7OI0 - chains T and A of the 11 polymer chains in the assembly; structure by electron microscopy, 2.76 A resolution.

== Chain T ==
Protein: 30S ribosomal protein S20
Source organism: Escherichia coli BW25113
UniProtKB: A0A4S5B3X7 (A0A4S5B3X7_ECOLI); residues 1-86 here correspond to UniProt positions 2-87 (UniProt number = residue number + 1)
Amino-acid sequence (86 residues; row label = number of the first residue in the row):
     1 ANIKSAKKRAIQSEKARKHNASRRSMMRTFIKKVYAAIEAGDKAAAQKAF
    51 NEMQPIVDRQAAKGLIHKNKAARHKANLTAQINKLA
Unresolved in the structure: 1

== Chain A ==
Molecule: 16S rRNA
Source organism: Escherichia coli BW25113
Sequence (1542 nucleotides; each row starts with the number of its first residue):
     1 AAAUUGAAGAGUUUGAUCAUGGCUCAGAUUGAACGCUGGCGGCAGGCCUA
    51 ACACAUGCAAGUCGAACGGUAACAGGAAGAAGCUUGCUUCUUUGCUGACG
   101 AGUGGCGGACGGGUGAGUAAUGUCUGGGAAACUGCCUGAUGGAGGGGGAU
   151 AACUACUGGAAACGGUAGCUAAUACCGCAUAACGUCGCAAGACCAAAGAG
   201 GGGGACCUUCGGGCCUCUUGCCAUCGGAUGUGCCCAGAUGGGAUUAGCUA
   251 GUAGGUGGGGUAACGGCUCACCUAGGCGACGAUCCCUAGCUGGUCUGAGA
   301 GGAUGACCAGCCACACUGGAACUGAGACACGGUCCAGACUCCUACGGGAG
   351 GCAGCAGUGGGGAAUAUUGCACAAUGGGCGCAAGCCUGAUGCAGCCAUGC
   401 CGCGUGUAUGAAGAAGGCCUUCGGGUUGUAAAGUACUUUCAGCGGGGAGG
   451 AAGGGAGUAAAGUUAAUACCUUUGCUCAUUGACGUUACCCGCAGAAGAAG
   501 CACCGGCUAACUCCGUGCCAGCAGCCGCGGUAAUACGGAGGGUGCAAGCG
   551 UUAAUCGGAAUUACUGGGCGUAAAGCGCACGCAGGCGGUUUGUUAAGUCA
   601 GAUGUGAAAUCCCCGGGCUCAACCUGGGAACUGCAUCUGAUACUGGCAAG
   651 CUUGAGUCUCGUAGAGGGGGGUAGAAUUCCAGGUGUAGCGGUGAAAUGCG
   701 UAGAGAUCUGGAGGAAUACCGGUGGCGAAGGCGGCCCCCUGGACGAAGAC
   751 UGACGCUCAGGUGCGAAAGCGUGGGGAGCAAACAGGAUUAGAUACCCUGG
   801 UAGUCCACGCCGUAAACGAUGUCGACUUGGAGGUUGUGCCCUUGAGGCGU
   851 GGCUUCCGGAGCUAACGCGUUAAGUCGACCGCCUGGGGAGUACGGCCGCA
   901 AGGUUAAAACUCAAAUGAAUUGACGGGGGCCCGCACAAGCGGUGGAGCAU
   951 GUGGUUUAAUUCGAUGCAACGCGAAGAACCUUACCUGGUCUUGACAUCCA
  1001 CGGAAGUUUUCAGAGAUGAGAAUGUGCCUUCGGGAACCGUGAGACAGGUG
  1051 CUGCAUGGCUGUCGUCAGCUCGUGUUGUGAAAUGUUGGGUUAAGUCCCGC
  1101 AACGAGCGCAACCCUUAUCCUUUGUUGCCAGCGGUCCGGCCGGGAACUCA
  1151 AAGGAGACUGCCAGUGAUAAACUGGAGGAAGGUGGGGAUGACGUCAAGUC
  1201 AUCAUGGCCCUUACGACCAGGGCUACACACGUGCUACAAUGGCGCAUACA
  1251 AAGAGAAGCGACCUCGCGAGAGCAAGCGGACCUCAUAAAGUGCGUCGUAG
  1301 UCCGGAUUGGAGUCUGCAACUCGACUCCAUGAAGUCGGAAUCGCUAGUAA
  1351 UCGUGGAUCAGAAUGCCACGGUGAAUACGUUCCCGGGCCUUGUACACACC
  1401 GCCCGUCACACCAUGGGAGUGGGUUGCAAAAGAAGUAGGUAGCUUAACCU
  1451 UCGGGAGGGCGCUUACCACUUUGUGAUUCAUGACUGGGGUGAAGUCGUAA
  1501 CAAGGUAACCGUAGGGGAACCUGCGGUUGGAUCACCUCCUUA
Unresolved in the structure: 1-6, 930-1387, 1398-1500, 1531-1542

== How chain T and chain A interact ==
Pairs across the interface (68):
  Asn2(T) - G331(A)  phosphate contact
  Asn2(T) - G332(A)  phosphate contact
  Ile3(T) - A60(A)  sugar contact
  Ile3(T) - G61(A)  phosphate contact
  Ile3(T) - G331(A)  base contact
  Ile3(T) - G332(A)  hydrogen bond to the phosphate
  Lys4(T) - A101(A)  salt bridge to the phosphate
  Lys4(T) - G102(A)  salt bridge to the phosphate
  Ser5(T) - G61(A)  base contact
  Ser5(T) - G107(A)  hydrogen bond to the base
  Ala6(T) - G332(A)  phosphate contact
  Lys8(T) - G104(A)  salt bridge to the phosphate
  Arg9(T) - C106(A)  base contact
  Arg9(T) - G107(A)  hydrogen bond to the base
  Arg9(T) - G108(A)  hydrogen bond to the base
  Ile11(T) - U103(A)  phosphate contact
  Gln12(T) - G104(A)  phosphate contact
  Gln12(T) - G105(A)  phosphate contact
  Ser13(T) - U323(A)  sugar contact
  Ala16(T) - U323(A)  phosphate contact
  Arg17(T) - C322(A)  phosphate contact
  Arg17(T) - U323(A)  sugar contact
  His19(T) - C175(A)  hydrogen bond to the phosphate
  His19(T) - C176(A)  salt bridge to the phosphate
  Asn20(T) - U323(A)  hydrogen bond to the phosphate
  Asn20(T) - G324(A)  hydrogen bond to the phosphate
  Arg23(T) - C176(A)  sugar contact
  Arg24(T) - U323(A)  salt bridge to the phosphate
  Tyr35(T) - G259(A)  hydrogen bond to the phosphate
  Gln54(T) - A192(A)  hydrogen bond to the sugar
  Gln54(T) - C193(A)  sugar contact
  Pro55(T) - C193(A)  phosphate contact
  Pro55(T) - C194(A)  phosphate contact
  Asp58(T) - C193(A)  hydrogen bond to the sugar
  Asp58(T) - C194(A)  sugar contact
  Arg59(T) - G177(A)  phosphate contact
  Arg59(T) - C178(A)  salt bridge to the phosphate
  Arg59(T) - C194(A)  salt bridge to the phosphate
  Arg59(T) - A195(A)  salt bridge to the phosphate
  Ala62(T) - C194(A)  sugar contact
  Lys63(T) - C176(A)  phosphate contact
  Lys63(T) - G177(A)  salt bridge to the phosphate
  Lys63(T) - A196(A)  salt bridge to the phosphate
  His67(T) - C132(A)  hydrogen bond to the phosphate
  His67(T) - U133(A)  salt bridge to the phosphate
  His67(T) - A262(A)  sugar contact
  Lys68(T) - U224(A)  salt bridge to the phosphate
  Asn69(T) - A131(A)  phosphate contact
  Asn69(T) - C132(A)  hydrogen bond to the phosphate
  Asn69(T) - A262(A)  hydrogen bond to the sugar
  Asn69(T) - A263(A)  phosphate contact
  Lys70(T) - U261(A)  salt bridge to the phosphate
  Ala72(T) - U185(A)  phosphate contact
  Ala72(T) - C186(A)  sugar contact
  Arg73(T) - U261(A)  salt bridge to the phosphate
  Arg73(T) - A262(A)  salt bridge to the phosphate
  Arg73(T) - A263(A)  salt bridge to the phosphate
  His74(T) - G260(A)  phosphate contact
  Lys75(T) - U185(A)  hydrogen bond to the sugar
  Lys75(T) - C186(A)  sugar contact
  Ala76(T) - C186(A)  phosphate contact
  Ala76(T) - G187(A)  phosphate contact
  Asn77(T) - G259(A)  phosphate contact
  Thr79(T) - C186(A)  hydrogen bond to the sugar
  Thr79(T) - G187(A)  sugar contact
  Gln81(T) - G258(A)  phosphate contact
  Gln81(T) - G259(A)  phosphate contact
  Lys84(T) - G258(A)  salt bridge to the phosphate
Other interface residues (no listed pair), chain T (39 interface residues in all): Ala10, Glu14, Phe50
Other interface residues (no listed pair), chain A (40 interface residues in all): G184, A223, U333

== In short ==
39 residues of chain T and 40 residues of chain A are in contact; the contacts include 15 hydrogen bonds and
17 salt bridges. Polar contacts include Ser5(T)-G107(A), Arg9(T)-G107(A) and Arg9(T)-G108(A).
Here chain T is 30S ribosomal protein S20 and chain A is 16S rRNA, both from Escherichia coli BW25113. Entry
7OI0 (E.coli delta rbfA pre-30S ribosomal subunit class D) was determined by electron microscopy, deposited
together with 7OE0 and 7OE1.
